PDB entry 5BSA | X-ray diffraction, 4.61 A resolution (low resolution: residue-level contacts below are approximate; hydrogen-bond / salt-bridge calls are withheld) | chains A and E of the 6 polymer chains in the assembly

[Chain A]
Name: Histone H3.2
From: Xenopus laevis
UniProt: P84233 (H32_XENLA); residues 26-135 here correspond to UniProt positions 27-136 (UniProt number = residue number + 1)
Chain sequence (110 residues; row label = number of the first residue in the row):
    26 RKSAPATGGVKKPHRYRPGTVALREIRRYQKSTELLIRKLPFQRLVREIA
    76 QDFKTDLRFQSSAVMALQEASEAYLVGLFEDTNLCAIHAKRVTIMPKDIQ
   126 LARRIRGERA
Not modelled in the structure: 26-59, 135
What the authors report for this chain:
  - mutagenesis - L126E/I130E: decreased binding to hSpt2(571-685)
  - mutagenesis - L126E/I130E: decreased binding to Protein SPT2 homolog (chain E)

[Chain E]
Name: Protein SPT2 homolog
From: Homo sapiens
UniProt: Q68D10 (SPT2_HUMAN); residue numbers follow UniProt; this construct covers 571-685
Chain sequence (115 residues; numbered 571 to 685; the number before each row is that of its first residue):
   571 GPQRLPFPTGYKRQREYEEEDDDDDEYDSEMEDFIEDEGEPQEEMSKHIR
   621 EIFGYDRKKYKDESDYALRYMESSWKEQQKEEAKSLRLGMQEDLEEMRRE
   671 EEEMQRRRAKKLKRR
Not modelled in the structure: 571-606, 676-685
Differences from the reference sequence: conflict Mse615 (Ile in Q68D10)
Modified positions: Mse601, Mse615 (selenomethionine); Mse641, Mse660, Mse667, Mse674 (selenomethionine; parent Met)
What the authors report for this chain:
  - mutagenesis - L658A/G659N: abolished binding to Histone H3.2 (chain A)
  - mutagenesis - K650A, E671A: unchanged binding to Histone H3.2 (chain A)
  - mutagenesis - E651A/E652A: decreased binding to H3/H4
  - mutagenesis - K650A, E671A: unchanged binding to H3/H4 tetramer

[Interface between chain A and chain E]
Contacting residue pairs - 17 pairs, chain A then chain E:
  Leu61(A) - Tyr625(E)
  Leu61(A) - Glu633(E)
  Met90(A) - Ser616(E)
  Ala91(A) - Ile619(E)
  Glu94(A) - Ile619(E)
  Ala95(A) - Ile619(E)
  Glu97(A) - Tyr625(E)
  Ala98(A) - Phe623(E)
  Ala114(A) - Ser655(E)
  Arg116(A) - Glu651(E)
  Arg116(A) - Ser655(E)
  Val117(A) - Glu651(E)
  Thr118(A) - Ser643(E)
  Thr118(A) - Glu651(E)
  Met120(A) - Gln648(E)
  Met120(A) - Glu651(E)
  Lys122(A) - Glu652(E)
Interface residues without a listed pair, chain A (15 interface residues in all): Tyr99, Lys115
Interface residues without a listed pair, chain E (11 interface residues in all): Glu647
Interface features reported in the paper:
  - hot spots on chain E (mutagenesis) - E651A/E652A: abolished binding to Histone H3.2 (chain A)

[Overview]
15 residues of chain A and 11 residues of chain E are in contact. From the paper: L658A/G659N and E651A/E652A
of chain E abolish binding to Histone H3.2 (chain A); L126E/I130E of chain A reduce binding to hSpt2(571-685);
5 substitutions were tested in all.
Here chain A is Histone H3.2 (Xenopus laevis) and chain E is Protein SPT2 homolog (Homo sapiens). Entry 5BSA
(Structure of histone H3/H4 in complex with Spt2) was determined by X-ray diffraction, deposited together with
5BS7.
